5FA3 - chains A and B of the 3 polymer chains in the assembly; structure by X-ray diffraction, 1.86 A resolution.

# Chain A
Protein: HLA class I histocompatibility antigen, A-2 alpha chain
From: Homo sapiens
UniProtKB: P01892 (1A02_HUMAN); residues 2-274 here correspond to UniProt positions 26-298 (UniProt number = residue number + 24)
Amino-acid sequence (273 residues; numbered 2 to 274; the number before each row is that of its first residue):
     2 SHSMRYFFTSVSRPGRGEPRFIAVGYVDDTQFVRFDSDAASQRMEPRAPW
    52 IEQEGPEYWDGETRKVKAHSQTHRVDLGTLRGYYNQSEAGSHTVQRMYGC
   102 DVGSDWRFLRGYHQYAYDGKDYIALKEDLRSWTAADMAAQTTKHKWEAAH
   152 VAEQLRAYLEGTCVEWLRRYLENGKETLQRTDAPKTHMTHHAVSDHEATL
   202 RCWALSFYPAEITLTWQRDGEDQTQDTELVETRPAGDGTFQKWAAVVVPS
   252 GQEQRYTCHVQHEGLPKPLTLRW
Cystine bridges: Cys101-Cys164, Cys203-Cys259

# Chain B
Protein: Beta-2-microglobulin
From: Homo sapiens
UniProtKB: P61769 (B2MG_HUMAN); residues 1-99 here correspond to UniProt positions 21-119 (UniProt number = residue number + 20)
Amino-acid sequence (99 residues; each row starts with the number of its first residue):
     1 IQRTPKIQVYSRHPAENGKSNFLNCYVSGFHPSDIEVDLLKNGERIEKVE
    51 HSDLSFSKDWSFYLLYYTEFTPTEKDEYACRVNHVTLSQPKIVKWDRDM
Cystine bridges: Cys25-Cys80
Swiss-Prot annotation at these positions:
  - modified residue: Gln2 (Pyrrolidone carboxylic acid)
  - glycosylation: Ile1 (N-linked (Glc) (glycation) isoleucine), Lys19 (N-linked (Glc) (glycation) lysine), Lys41 (N-linked (Glc) (glycation) lysine), Lys48 (N-linked (Glc) (glycation) lysine), Lys58 (N-linked (Glc) (glycation) lysine), Lys91 (N-linked (Glc) (glycation) lysine), Lys94 (N-linked (Glc) (glycation) lysine)

# Interface between chain A and chain B
Contacting residue pairs - 54 pairs, chain A then chain B:
  Phe8(A) - Ser55(B)
  Phe8(A) - Phe56(B)
  Phe9(A) - Phe56(B)
  Thr10(A) - Leu54(B)
  Thr10(A) - Phe56(B)
  Thr10(A) - Phe62(B)
  Val12(A) - Ser33(B)
  Ile23(A) - Leu54(B)  hydrophobic
  Val25(A) - Asp53(B)
  Val25(A) - Leu54(B)
  Val25(A) - Ser55(B)
  Tyr27(A) - Ser55(B)
  Tyr27(A) - Tyr63(B)  hydrogen bond
  Gln32(A) - Asp53(B)
  Arg35(A) - Asp53(B)  salt bridge
  Arg48(A) - Asp53(B)  salt bridge
  Gln96(A) - His31(B)  hydrogen bond
  Gln96(A) - Phe56(B)
  Gln96(A) - Trp60(B)  hydrogen bond (side chain-backbone)
  Gln96(A) - Phe62(B)
  Arg97(A) - Phe56(B)
  Gln115(A) - Trp60(B)
  Tyr116(A) - Trp60(B)
  Ala117(A) - Trp60(B)  hydrophobic
  Asp119(A) - Ile1(B)  hydrogen bond (backbone-backbone)
  Asp119(A) - His31(B)
  Gly120(A) - Ile1(B)
  Gly120(A) - His31(B)
  Asp122(A) - Trp60(B)  hydrogen bond
  Thr190(A) - Asp98(B)
  His192(A) - Asp98(B)
  Trp204(A) - Asp98(B)
  Trp204(A) - Met99(B)  hydrophobic
  Leu206(A) - Met99(B)  hydrophobic
  Glu232(A) - Lys6(B)  salt bridge
  Glu232(A) - Gln8(B)  hydrogen bond (backbone-side chain)
  Glu232(A) - Tyr26(B)
  Glu232(A) - Ser28(B)  hydrogen bond
  Thr233(A) - Tyr26(B)
  Arg234(A) - Gln8(B)  hydrogen bond
  Arg234(A) - Tyr10(B)
  Arg234(A) - Met99(B)
  Pro235(A) - Tyr10(B)  hydrogen bond (backbone-side chain)
  Pro235(A) - Asn24(B)
  Pro235(A) - Tyr26(B)
  Pro235(A) - Leu65(B)  hydrophobic
  Ala236(A) - Arg12(B)  hydrogen bond (backbone-side chain)
  Ala236(A) - Asn24(B)  hydrogen bond (backbone-side chain)
  Gly237(A) - Arg12(B)  hydrogen bond (backbone-side chain)
  Gly237(A) - Leu65(B)
  Gln242(A) - Tyr10(B)
  Gln242(A) - Ser11(B)  hydrogen bond (side chain-backbone)
  Gln242(A) - Arg12(B)  hydrogen bond (side chain-backbone)
  Gln242(A) - Met99(B)
Also at the interface, not in a pair above, chain A (36 interface residues in all): Thr94, Met98, Lys121, His188, Arg202, Val231, Asp238
Also at the interface, not in a pair above, chain B (23 interface residues in all): His13, Asp59

# Summary
Chain A and chain B form an interface of 36 and 23 residues respectively; the contacts include 14 hydrogen
bonds and 3 salt bridges. Polar pairs include Arg35(A)-Asp53(B), Arg48(A)-Asp53(B) and Glu232(A)-Lys6(B).
Chain A is HLA class I histocompatibility antigen, A-2 alpha chain and chain B is Beta-2-microglobulin, both
from Homo sapiens; the structure, Structure of HLA-A2:01 with peptide G9V, was determined by X-ray diffraction
together with 5ENW, 5EOT, 5F7D, 5F9J, 5FA4 and 5FDW from the same study.
